1R08 - chains 1 and 3 of the 4 polymer chains in the assembly; structure by X-ray diffraction, 3.00 A resolution.

Chain 1:
Protein: Human rhinovirus 14 coat protein (subunit VP1)
Source organism: Human rhinovirus 14
UniProtKB: P03303 (POLG_HRV14); residues 1-289 here correspond to UniProt positions 567-855 (UniProt number = residue number + 566)
Amino-acid sequence (289 residues; each row starts with the number of its first residue):
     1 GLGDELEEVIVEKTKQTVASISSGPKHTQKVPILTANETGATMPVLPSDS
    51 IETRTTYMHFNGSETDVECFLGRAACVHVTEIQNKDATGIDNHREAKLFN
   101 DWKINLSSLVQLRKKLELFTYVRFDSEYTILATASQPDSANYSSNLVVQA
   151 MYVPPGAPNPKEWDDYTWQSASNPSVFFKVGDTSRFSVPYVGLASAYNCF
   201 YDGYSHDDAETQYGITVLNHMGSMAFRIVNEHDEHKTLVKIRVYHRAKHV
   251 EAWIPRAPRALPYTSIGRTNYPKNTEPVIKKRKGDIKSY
Not modelled in the structure: 1-16
Ligand contacts: compound win viii (W42; 5-(5-(2,6-dichloro-4-(4,5-dihydro-2-oxazolyl)phenoxy)pentyl)-3-(hydroxyethyl oxymethyleneoxymethyl) isoxazole): I104, L106, S107, L116, V122, Y128, A150, Y152, P174, S175, V176, F186, V188, V191, Y197, N198, C199, I215, N219, M221, M224

Chain 3:
Protein: Human rhinovirus 14 coat protein (subunit VP3)
Source organism: Human rhinovirus 14
UniProtKB: P03303 (POLG_HRV14); residues 1-236 here correspond to UniProt positions 331-566 (UniProt number = residue number + 330)
Amino-acid sequence (236 residues; row label = number of the first residue in the row):
     1 GLPTTTLPGSGQFLTTDDRQSPSALPNYEPTPRIHIPGKVHNLLEIIQVD
    51 TLIPMNNTHTKDEVNSYLIPLNANRQNEQVFGTNLFIGDGVFKTTLLGEI
   101 VQYYTHWSGSLRFSLMYTGPALSSAKLILAYTPPGARGPQDRREAMLGTH
   151 VVWDIGLQSTIVMTIPWTSGVQFRYTDPDTYTSAGFLSCWYQTSLILPPE
   201 TTGQVYLLSFISACPDFKLRLMKDTQTISQTVALTE
Ligand contacts: compound win viii (W42; 5-(5-(2,6-dichloro-4-(4,5-dihydro-2-oxazolyl)phenoxy)pentyl)-3-(hydroxyethyl oxymethyleneoxymethyl) isoxazole): L14, A24, L25

Chain 1 / chain 3 interface:
Pairs across the interface (180; chain 1 residue first):
  A19(1) - D216(3)
  I33(1) - V151(3)  hydrophobic
  I33(1) - T160(3)
  I33(1) - I161(3)
  I33(1) - V162(3)  hydrogen bond (backbone-backbone)
  L34(1) - Q158(3)
  L34(1) - T160(3)
  T35(1) - Q158(3)
  T35(1) - S159(3)  hydrogen bond (backbone-backbone)
  T35(1) - T160(3)  hydrogen bond (backbone-backbone)
  T35(1) - V162(3)
  A36(1) - T160(3)
  N37(1) - D50(3)
  N37(1) - M116(3)
  N37(1) - T160(3)  hydrogen bond (backbone-side chain)
  N37(1) - F210(3)
  E38(1) - M116(3)
  E38(1) - S159(3)  hydrogen bond
  T42(1) - Q48(3)
  T42(1) - V49(3)
  T42(1) - D50(3)  hydrogen bond (side chain-backbone)
  T42(1) - R112(3)
  T42(1) - S212(3)
  M43(1) - R112(3)  hydrogen bond (backbone-side chain)
  P44(1) - R112(3)
  V45(1) - R112(3)  hydrogen bond (backbone-side chain)
  V45(1) - V162(3)  hydrophobic
  V45(1) - C214(3)
  L46(1) - T164(3)
  L46(1) - P215(3)
  P47(1) - S110(3)
  P47(1) - T164(3)
  P47(1) - P166(3)  hydrophobic
  P47(1) - C214(3)
  S50(1) - T164(3)
  I51(1) - T149(3)
  I51(1) - P166(3)  hydrophobic
  M58(1) - P215(3)
  M58(1) - D216(3)
  M58(1) - K218(3)
  F60(1) - K218(3)
  F60(1) - L219(3)
  G62(1) - N42(3)
  G62(1) - L44(3)
  E64(1) - Y104(3)  hydrogen bond (backbone-side chain)
  E64(1) - R220(3)
  E64(1) - L221(3)  hydrogen bond (side chain-backbone)
  E64(1) - M222(3)  hydrogen bond (side chain-backbone)
  T65(1) - N42(3)  hydrogen bond
  T65(1) - L43(3)  hydrogen bond (backbone-backbone)
  T65(1) - L44(3)
  T65(1) - Y104(3)
  D66(1) - H41(3)
  D66(1) - N42(3)
  V67(1) - V40(3)
  V67(1) - H41(3)  hydrogen bond (backbone-backbone)
  F70(1) - L43(3)  hydrophobic
  F70(1) - Y103(3)  hydrophobic
  F70(1) - Y104(3)
  F70(1) - M222(3)
  R73(1) - T15(3)
  R73(1) - T16(3)
  R73(1) - M222(3)
  A74(1) - F13(3)  hydrophobic
  A74(1) - T15(3)  hydrogen bond (backbone-backbone)
  K103(1) - E236(3)
  S108(1) - Q230(3)
  S108(1) - L234(3)  hydrogen bond (side chain-backbone)
  L109(1) - Q230(3)
  L109(1) - A233(3)  hydrophobic
  V110(1) - Q230(3)  hydrogen bond (backbone-side chain)
  V110(1) - L234(3)  hydrophobic
  Q111(1) - D224(3)
  R113(1) - L234(3)
  K114(1) - E99(3)  salt bridge
  K114(1) - Y103(3)
  K114(1) - T227(3)  hydrogen bond
  K114(1) - I228(3)
  K115(1) - Y103(3)
  K115(1) - M222(3)
  F119(1) - V40(3)  hydrophobic
  Y121(1) - I36(3)  hydrophobic
  R123(1) - P30(3)
  R123(1) - T31(3)  hydrogen bond (side chain-backbone)
  R123(1) - P32(3)
  R123(1) - R33(3)
  E127(1) - R19(3)
  E127(1) - S21(3)
  T129(1) - F13(3)
  P174(1) - A24(3)
  P174(1) - L25(3)  hydrophobic
  R185(1) - F13(3)
  R185(1) - S21(3)
  F186(1) - S21(3)
  F186(1) - P22(3)
  F186(1) - A24(3)  hydrophobic
  S187(1) - S21(3)
  S187(1) - P22(3)  hydrogen bond (backbone-backbone)
  S187(1) - S23(3)
  S187(1) - A24(3)  hydrogen bond (backbone-backbone)
  P189(1) - S23(3)
  P189(1) - L25(3)  hydrophobic
  P189(1) - Y28(3)  hydrophobic
  Y190(1) - Y28(3)
  Y190(1) - P30(3)
  V191(1) - L25(3)  hydrophobic
  V191(1) - Y28(3)
  G192(1) - T31(3)  hydrogen bond (backbone-side chain)
  L193(1) - T31(3)  hydrogen bond (backbone-side chain)
  A194(1) - T31(3)  hydrogen bond (backbone-side chain)
  S195(1) - T31(3)
  S195(1) - P32(3)  hydrogen bond (side chain-backbone)
  S195(1) - I34(3)
  T216(1) - E236(3)
  Y244(1) - F13(3)  hydrophobic
  R246(1) - D17(3)
  R246(1) - D18(3)  salt bridge
  R246(1) - R19(3)
  E251(1) - R33(3)  salt bridge
  E251(1) - K39(3)  salt bridge
  A252(1) - K39(3)
  A252(1) - V40(3)  hydrogen bond (backbone-backbone)
  W253(1) - I36(3)
  W253(1) - P37(3)
  W253(1) - G38(3)
  W253(1) - K39(3)
  I254(1) - P37(3)
  I254(1) - G38(3)  hydrogen bond (backbone-backbone)
  P255(1) - G38(3)
  P255(1) - V40(3)
  P255(1) - I46(3)  hydrophobic
  P258(1) - L96(3)
  P258(1) - E99(3)
  Y263(1) - I228(3)  hydrophobic
  Y263(1) - L234(3)  hydrophobic
  T264(1) - L234(3)
  S265(1) - T235(3)
  S265(1) - E236(3)
  I266(1) - L234(3)
  I266(1) - T235(3)  hydrogen bond (backbone-backbone)
  I266(1) - E236(3)
  R268(1) - E236(3)  hydrogen bond (side chain-backbone)
  P277(1) - T60(3)
  P277(1) - K61(3)
  P277(1) - D62(3)
  V278(1) - D62(3)  hydrogen bond (backbone-side chain)
  I279(1) - P54(3)  hydrophobic
  I279(1) - N57(3)
  I279(1) - D62(3)  hydrogen bond (backbone-side chain)
  K280(1) - N57(3)
  K280(1) - D89(3)  salt bridge
  K280(1) - G90(3)
  K280(1) - K93(3)
  K281(1) - N57(3)
  K281(1) - T58(3)  hydrogen bond (side chain-backbone)
  K281(1) - H59(3)  hydrogen bond (side chain-backbone)
  K281(1) - T60(3)
  R282(1) - M55(3)  hydrogen bond (side chain-backbone)
  R282(1) - N57(3)  hydrogen bond (backbone-backbone)
  R282(1) - G82(3)  hydrogen bond (side chain-backbone)
  I286(1) - M55(3)
  I286(1) - N56(3)
  I286(1) - T58(3)
  I286(1) - V80(3)
  I286(1) - F81(3)  hydrophobic
  I286(1) - G82(3)  hydrogen bond (backbone-backbone)
  K287(1) - Q79(3)
  K287(1) - G82(3)
  S288(1) - G82(3)
  S288(1) - T83(3)
  Y289(1) - Q79(3)  hydrogen bond
  Y289(1) - G82(3)
  Y289(1) - T83(3)
  Y289(1) - N84(3)
  Y289(1) - G138(3)
  Y289(1) - P139(3)  hydrogen bond (side chain-backbone)
  Y289(1) - F186(3)  hydrophobic
  Y289(1) - L187(3)
  Y289(1) - S188(3)
  Y289(1) - W190(3)
Also at the interface, not in a pair above, chain 1 (80 interface residues in all): C69, S107, A196, K248, E276, G284, D285
Also at the interface, not in a pair above, chain 3 (99 interface residues in all): S66, I69, P70, V91, T94, S114, W153, F173, F217, T225, S229

In short:
80 residues of chain 1 face 99 of chain 3 across their interface, with 39 hydrogen bonds and 5 salt bridges.
Polar contacts include K114(1)-E99(3), R246(1)-D18(3) and E251(1)-R33(3). Compound win viii is bound between
chain 1 and chain 3.
Here chain 1 is Human rhinovirus 14 coat protein (subunit VP1) and chain 3 is Human rhinovirus 14 coat protein
(subunit VP3), both from Human rhinovirus 14. Entry 1R08 (Structural analysis of antiviral agents that
interact with the capsid of human rhinoviruses) was determined by X-ray diffraction together with 2R04, 2R06,
2R07, 2RM2, 2RR1, 2RS1, 2RS3 and 2RS5 from the same study.
